Entry 7P6I (X-ray diffraction, 1.47 A resolution); this record covers chain A.

[Chain A]
Molecule: Endoglucanase
From: uncultured bacterium
Notes: EC 3.2.1.4
UniProtKB: C1JI15 (C1JI15_9BACT); residues 1-321 here correspond to UniProt positions 31-351 (UniProt number = residue number + 30)
Chain sequence (321 residues; numbered 1 to 321; the number before each row is that of its first residue):
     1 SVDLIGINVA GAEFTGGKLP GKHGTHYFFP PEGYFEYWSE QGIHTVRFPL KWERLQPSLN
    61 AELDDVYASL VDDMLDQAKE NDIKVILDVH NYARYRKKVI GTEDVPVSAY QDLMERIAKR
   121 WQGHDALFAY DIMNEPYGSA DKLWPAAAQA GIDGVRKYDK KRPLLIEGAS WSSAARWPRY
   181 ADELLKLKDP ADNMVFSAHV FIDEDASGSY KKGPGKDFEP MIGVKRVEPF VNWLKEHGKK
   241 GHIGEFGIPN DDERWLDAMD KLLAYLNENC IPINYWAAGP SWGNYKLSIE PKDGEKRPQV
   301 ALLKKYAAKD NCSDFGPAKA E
Differences from the reference sequence: engineered mutation Phe-201 (Tyr231 in C1JI15)
Cystine bridges: Cys-270/Cys-312
Reported in the primary citation:
  - mutagenesis - Y201F: decreased catalytic activity
  - catalytic residues: Glu-135 (proposed by the authors, not directly observed)

[In short]
The paper reports the catalytic residue Glu-135; Y201F reduces catalytic activity.
Chain A is Endoglucanase (uncultured bacterium); the structure, Crystal structure of the endoglucanase RBcel1
Y201F, was determined by X-ray diffraction together with 7P6G, 7P6H and 7P6J from the same study.
